2HCD - chains A and B; structure by X-ray diffraction, 2.60 A resolution.

[Chain A]
Protein: Vitamin D receptor
From: Danio rerio
Notes: fragment: Ligand binding domain
UniProt: Q9PTN2 (Q9PTN2_BRARE); residue numbers follow UniProt; this construct covers 156-453
Sequence (302 residues; each row starts with the number of its first residue):
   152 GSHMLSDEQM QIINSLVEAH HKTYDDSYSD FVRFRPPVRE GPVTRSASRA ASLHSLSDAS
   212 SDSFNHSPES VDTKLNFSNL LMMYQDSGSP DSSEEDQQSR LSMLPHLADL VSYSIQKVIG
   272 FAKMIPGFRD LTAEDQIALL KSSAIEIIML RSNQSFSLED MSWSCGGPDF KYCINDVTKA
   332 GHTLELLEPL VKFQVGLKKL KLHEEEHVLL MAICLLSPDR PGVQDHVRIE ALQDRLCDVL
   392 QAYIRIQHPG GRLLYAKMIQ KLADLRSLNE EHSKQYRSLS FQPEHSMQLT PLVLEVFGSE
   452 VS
Unresolved in the structure: 152-153, 191-250, 453
Differences from the reference sequence: cloning artifact (152-155)
Residues lining bound ligands: gemini (BIV; 21-nor-9,10-secocholesta-5,7,10(19)-triene-1,3,25-triol, 20-(4-hydroxy-4-methylpentyl)-, (1a,3b,5z,7e)): Y175, Y179, F182, L255, L258, L261, V262, S265, I296, I299, M300, R302, S303, S306, W314, C316, Y323, V328, A331, H333, L337, L338, L341, L419, E422, H423, Q426, Y427, L440
UniProt features mapped onto this chain:
  - region: K274 to K292 (Interaction with coactivator LXXLL motif)
  - motif: P442 to S450 (9aaTAD)
  - binding site (calcitriol): Y175, S265, R302, S306, H333, H423

[Chain B]
Protein: SRC-1 from Nuclear receptor coactivator 1
UniProt: Q15788 (NCOA1_HUMAN); numbering as in UniProt (aligned over 686-700)
Sequence (15 residues; row label = number of the first residue in the row):
   686 RHKILHRLLQ EGSPS
Unresolved in the structure: 696-700
UniProt features mapped onto this chain:
  - motif: L690 to L694 (LXXLL motif 4)
  - modified residue: S698 (Phosphoserine)
  - mutagenesis: L693 to L694 (Slightly affects interactions with steroid receptors. Abolishes interactions with steroid receptors; when associated with A-636; A-637; A-752 and A-753)

[How chain A and chain B interact]
Contacting residue pairs (27):
  I270(A) - L690(B)  hydrophobic
  I270(A) - L693(B)  hydrophobic
  I270(A) - L694(B)  hydrophobic
  K274(A) - L693(B)  hydrogen bond (side chain-backbone)
  K274(A) - L694(B)
  K274(A) - Q695(B)
  R280(A) - L694(B)  hydrogen bond (side chain-backbone)
  R280(A) - Q695(B)
  A284(A) - H691(B)
  E285(A) - H691(B)
  Q287(A) - L694(B)
  I288(A) - H687(B)
  I288(A) - L690(B)  hydrophobic
  I288(A) - H691(B)
  I288(A) - L694(B)  hydrophobic
  L291(A) - L694(B)  hydrophobic
  K292(A) - H687(B)
  K292(A) - L690(B)
  P442(A) - I689(B)  hydrophobic
  L443(A) - I689(B)  hydrophobic
  L443(A) - L693(B)  hydrophobic
  E446(A) - H687(B)
  E446(A) - K688(B)
  E446(A) - I689(B)  hydrogen bond (side chain-backbone)
  E446(A) - L690(B)  hydrogen bond (side chain-backbone)
  E451(A) - H687(B)
  V452(A) - H687(B)
Interface residues without a listed pair, chain A (16 interface residues in all): F279, V447
Interface residues without a listed pair, chain B (9 interface residues in all): R686

[Summary]
Chain A and chain B form an interface of 16 and 9 residues respectively, with 4 hydrogen bonds. Among the
polar pairs are K274(A)-L693(B), R280(A)-L694(B) and E446(A)-I689(B). Ligands of chain A: gemini.
Chain A is Vitamin D receptor (Danio rerio) and chain B is SRC-1 from Nuclear receptor coactivator 1; the
structure, Crystal structure of the ligand binding domain of the Vitamin D nuclear receptor in complex with
..., was determined by X-ray diffraction together with 2HC4 from the same study.
